PDB entry 4UYK | X-ray diffraction, 3.22 A resolution | chains B and R of the 3 polymer chains in the assembly

== Chain B ==
Molecule: Signal recognition particle 14 kDa protein
Source organism: Homo sapiens
Reference sequence: P37108 (SRP14_HUMAN); numbering as in UniProt (aligned over 1-107)
Sequence (107 residues; row label = number of the first residue in the row):
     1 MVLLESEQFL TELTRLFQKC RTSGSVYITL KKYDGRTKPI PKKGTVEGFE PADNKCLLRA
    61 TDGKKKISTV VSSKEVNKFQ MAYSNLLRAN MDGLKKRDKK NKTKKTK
Not modelled in the structure: 43-49, 98-107
Modified positions: Mse1 (selenomethionine; parent Met); Mse81 (selenomethionine; parent Met); Mse91 (selenomethionine; parent Met)
UniProt features mapped onto this chain:
  - modified residue: Tyr27 (Phosphotyrosine)
What the authors report for this chain:
  - binding site for Srp RNA (chain R): Arg36, Thr37 to Pro39
  - conformationally variable residues (order/disorder transition): Asp34 to Asn54

== Chain R ==
Molecule: Srp RNA
Notes: fragment: alu domain, residues 1-89 and residues 289-314
Sequence (134 nucleotides; numbered 6 to 139; the number before each row is that of its first residue):
     6 GGGGCUAGGC CGGGGGGUUC GGCGUCCCCU GUAACCGGAA ACCGCCGAUA UGCCGGGGCC
    66 GAAGCCCGAG GGGCGGUUCC CGAAGCCGCC UCUGUAAGGA GGCGGUGGAG GGUUCCCACC
   126 CUCGGGCGUG CCUC
Modified positions: CCC (cytidine-5'-phosphate-2',3'-cyclic phosphate) at position 139
Construct notes: expression tag (6)

== Chain B / chain R interface ==
Contacting residue pairs - 28 pairs, chain B then chain R:
  Mse1(B) - U37(R)  base contact
  Mse1(B) - A39(R)  phosphate contact
  Mse1(B) - C40(R)  hydrogen bond to the phosphate
  Mse1(B) - C41(R)  hydrogen bond to the phosphate
  Ser23(B) - C32(R)  phosphate contact
  Ser23(B) - C33(R)  phosphate contact
  Gly24(B) - C33(R)  hydrogen bond to the phosphate
  Ser25(B) - C34(R)  hydrogen bond to the phosphate
  Tyr27(B) - C34(R)  phosphate contact
  Tyr27(B) - U35(R)  hydrogen bond to the phosphate
  Lys31(B) - U37(R)  salt bridge to the phosphate
  Lys31(B) - A38(R)  salt bridge to the phosphate
  Tyr33(B) - A38(R)  sugar contact
  Arg36(B) - A38(R)  salt bridge to the phosphate
  Thr37(B) - A38(R)  base contact
  Lys38(B) - C64(R)  phosphate contact
  Lys38(B) - C65(R)  salt bridge to the phosphate
  Pro39(B) - A38(R)  base contact
  Pro39(B) - C64(R)  sugar contact
  Leu57(B) - A38(R)  sugar contact
  Arg59(B) - U37(R)  salt bridge to the phosphate
  Arg59(B) - A38(R)  salt bridge to the phosphate
  Arg59(B) - A39(R)  salt bridge to the phosphate
  Lys64(B) - C31(R)  salt bridge to the phosphate
  Lys64(B) - C32(R)  salt bridge to the phosphate
  Lys66(B) - G36(R)  hydrogen bond to the base
  Lys66(B) - U37(R)  hydrogen bond to the base
  Lys66(B) - C40(R)  salt bridge to the phosphate
Interface residues without a listed pair, chain B (16 interface residues in all): Val2
Interface residues without a listed pair, chain R (14 interface residues in all): G17

== In short ==
Chain B and chain R form an interface of 16 and 14 residues respectively; the contacts include 7 hydrogen
bonds and 10 salt bridges. Among the polar pairs are Lys66(B)-G36(R), Lys66(B)-U37(R) and Mse1(B)-C40(R). The
paper reports a binding site for Srp RNA (chain R) at Arg36(B) and Thr37(B); conformational variability at
Asp34(B).
Here chain B is Signal recognition particle 14 kDa protein (Homo sapiens) and chain R is Srp RNA. Entry 4UYK
(Crystal structure of a Signal Recognition Particle Alu domain in the elongation arrest conformation) was
determined by X-ray diffraction (same publication as 4UYJ).
